6W9U - chains G and H of the 4 polymer chains in the assembly; structure by X-ray diffraction, 1.89 A resolution.

[Chain G]
Protein: TCR-alpha chain
From: Homo sapiens
Chain sequence (204 residues; numbered 0 to 203; the number before each row is that of its first residue; numbering starts at 0):
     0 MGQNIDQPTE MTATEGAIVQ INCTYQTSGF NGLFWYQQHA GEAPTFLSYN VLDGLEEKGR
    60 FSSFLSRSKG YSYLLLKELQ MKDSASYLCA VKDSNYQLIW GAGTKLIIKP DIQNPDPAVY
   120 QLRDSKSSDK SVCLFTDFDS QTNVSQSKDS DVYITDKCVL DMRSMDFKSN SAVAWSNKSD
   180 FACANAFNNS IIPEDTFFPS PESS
Disordered / not traced: 0-1, 201-203
Cystine bridges: Cys22-Cys88, Cys132-Cys182

[Chain H]
Protein: TCR-beta chain
From: Homo sapiens
Chain sequence (246 residues; each row starts with the number of its first residue; numbering starts at 0):
     0 MNAGVTQTPK FQVLKTGQSM TLQCAQDMNH NSMYWYRQDP GMGLRLIYYS ASEGTTDKGE
    60 VPNGYNVSRL NKREFSLRLE SAAPSQTSVY FCASSVWTGE GSGELFFGEG SRLTVLEDLK
   120 NVFPPEVAVF EPSEAEISHT QKATLVCLAT GFYPDHVELS WWVNGKEVHS GVCTDPQPLK
   180 EQPALNDSRY ALSSRLRVSA TFWQNPRNHF RCQVQFYGLS ENDEWTQDRA KPVTQIVSAE
   240 AWGRAD
Disordered / not traced: 0, 245
Cystine bridges: Cys23-Cys91, Cys146-Cys211

[How chain G and chain H interact]
Inter-chain disulfides: Cys157(G)-Cys172(H)
Pairs across the interface (92):
  Phe33(G) with Gly100(H); Ser101(H); Gly102(H)
  Tyr35(G) with Glu103(H); Leu104(H), hydrogen bond (side chain-backbone); Phe106(H), hydrophobic
  Gln37(G) with Gln37(H), hydrogen bond; Phe90(H)
  Gly40(G) with Lys9(H)
  Glu41(G) with Phe90(H)
  Ala42(G) with Phe90(H), hydrophobic; Phe106(H), hydrophobic; Gly107(H)
  Pro43(G) with Phe90(H); Phe106(H)
  Phe45(G) with Glu103(H)
  Tyr48(G) with Ser101(H)
  Lys91(G) with Glu99(H); Gly100(H), hydrogen bond (side chain-backbone)
  Leu97(G) with Tyr35(H); Leu104(H), hydrophobic
  Trp99(G) with Tyr35(H), hydrogen bond; Gly42(H); Leu43(H); Leu104(H), hydrophobic; Phe106(H), hydrophobic
  Gly100(G) with Gly42(H)
  Ala101(G) with Gly40(H); Met41(H); Gly42(H)
  Lys104(G) with Gln176(H), hydrogen bond
  Asp115(G) with His138(H), salt bridge
  Tyr119(G) with Ser132(H); Ala134(H); Glu135(H); His138(H); Thr139(H)
  Gln120(G) with Ser132(H)
  Leu121(G) with Phe129(H); Glu130(H); Thr143(H); Val145(H), hydrophobic
  Arg122(G) with Phe129(H); Glu130(H), hydrogen bond (backbone-backbone); Pro131(H)
  Ser124(G) with Val128(H); Phe129(H)
  Ser127(G) with Ala127(H); Phe129(H)
  Lys129(G) with Phe129(H); Leu147(H); Thr149(H)
  Val131(G) with Phe129(H), hydrophobic; Leu147(H), hydrophobic
  Leu133(G) with Thr143(H)
  Thr135(G) with Arg196(H)
  Asp136(G) with Thr139(H); Arg196(H), salt bridge
  Tyr152(G) with Leu178(H), hydrophobic; Glu180(H)
  Ile153(G) with Leu178(H)
  Thr154(G) with Asp174(H); Ser192(H), hydrogen bond; Arg194(H)
  Asp155(G) with Arg194(H)
  Cys157(G) with Cys172(H), disulfide; Thr173(H); Arg194(H)
  Val158(G) with Cys172(H), hydrogen bond (backbone-side chain)
  Leu159(G) with Gly170(H); Cys172(H), hydrophobic; Arg194(H); Arg196(H)
  Asp160(G) with Ser169(H); Gly170(H), hydrogen bond (backbone-backbone)
  Met161(G) with Lys141(H); Arg196(H); Val197(H); Ser198(H)
  Arg162(G) with Ser169(H), hydrogen bond (backbone-side chain)
  Met164(G) with Lys141(H); Ser198(H)
  Phe166(G) with Lys141(H); Arg196(H)
  Ser168(G) with Arg196(H), hydrogen bond
  Ser170(G) with Arg194(H), hydrogen bond
  Ala171(G) with Arg194(H)
  Val172(G) with Arg194(H)
  Trp174(G) with Leu147(H), hydrophobic; Ala190(H), hydrophobic
  Phe196(G) with His138(H)
  Pro198(G) with Ala134(H), hydrophobic
Also at the interface, not in a pair above, chain G (49 interface residues in all): Asn30, Leu87, Asp123
Also at the interface, not in a pair above, chain H (51 interface residues in all): Glu108, Glu125, Glu133, Leu144, Val171, Arg243

[In short]
The interface between chain G and chain H involves 49 residues on one side and 51 on the other; the contacts
include 1 disulfide bond, 12 hydrogen bonds and 2 salt bridges. Polar pairs include Asp115(G)-His138(H),
Asp136(G)-Arg196(H) and Tyr35(G)-Leu104(H).
Here chain G is TCR-alpha chain and chain H is TCR-beta chain, both from Homo sapiens. Entry 6W9U (Structure
of human MAIT A-F7 TCR in complex with patient MR1-R9H-Ac-6-FP) was determined by X-ray diffraction, deposited
together with 6W9V.
